Entry 8FU6 (electron microscopy, 2.90 A resolution); this record covers chains P and R of the 6 polymer chains in the assembly.

# Chain P
Protein: Glucagon derivative ZP3780
Amino-acid sequence (29 residues; numbered 1 to 29; the number before each row is that of its first residue):
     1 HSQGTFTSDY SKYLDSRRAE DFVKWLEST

# Chain R
Protein: Glucagon receptor
Source organism: Homo sapiens
UniProt: P47871 (GLR_HUMAN); numbering as in UniProt (aligned over 27-477)
Amino-acid sequence (496 residues; each row starts with the number of its first residue; numbers below 1 keep their minus sign (Met-7 is residue -7)):
    -7 MKTIIALSYI FCLVFADYKD DDDALEVLFQ GPSGQVMDFL FEKWKLYGDQ CHHNLSLLPP
    53 PTELVCNRTF DKYSCWPDTP ANTTANISCP WYLPWHHKVQ HRFVFKRCGP DGQWVRGPRG
   113 QPWRDASQCQ MDGEEIEVQK EVAKMYSSFQ VMYTVGYSLS LGALLLALAI LGGLSKLHCT
   173 RNAIHANLFA SFVLKASSVL VIDGLLRTRY SQKIGDDLSV STWLSDGAVA GCRVAAVFMQ
   233 YGIVANYCWL LVEGLYLHNL LGLATLPERS FFSLYLGIGW GAPMLFVVPW AVVKCLFENV
   293 QCWTSNDNMG FWWILRFPVF LAILINFFIF VRIVQLLVAK LRARQMHHTD YKFRLAKSTL
   353 TLIPLLGVHE VVFAFVTDEH AQGTLRSAKL FFDLFLSSFQ GLLVAVLYCF LNKEVQSELR
   413 RRWHRWRLGK VLWEERNTSN HRASSSPGHG PPSKELQFGR GGGSQDSSAE TPLAGGLPRL
   473 AESPFGSGHH HHHHHH
Unresolved in the structure: -7 to 23, 46-80, 101-113, 337-342, 424-488
Differences from the reference sequence: expression tag (-7 to 26, 478-488)
Disulfide bonds: Cys81-Cys121
What the authors report for this chain:
  - conformationally variable residues (domain motion, order/disorder transition): Phe31, Lys35, Lys37, Cys43, Cys67, Gln131, Ser213, Ala256, Arg334, Arg336, His339, Tyr343
  - contacts within the chain: Asp195-Arg199 (salt bridge)

# Interface between chain P and chain R
Pairs across the interface (51):
  His1(P) - Gln232(R)
  His1(P) - Ile235(R)
  His1(P) - Trp304(R)
  Ser2(P) - Lys381(R)
  Ser2(P) - Leu382(R)
  Ser2(P) - Asp385(R)
  Gln3(P) - Tyr149(R)  hydrogen bond
  Gln3(P) - Ile235(R)
  Gln3(P) - Leu386(R)
  Gly4(P) - Asn298(R)
  Thr5(P) - Asp370(R)
  Thr5(P) - Arg378(R)  hydrogen bond
  Thr5(P) - Leu382(R)
  Phe6(P) - Tyr138(R)  hydrophobic
  Phe6(P) - Phe141(R)  hydrophobic
  Phe6(P) - Tyr145(R)  hydrophobic
  Ser8(P) - Thr296(R)
  Ser8(P) - Ser297(R)
  Ser8(P) - Asn298(R)  hydrogen bond (side chain-backbone)
  Asp9(P) - Tyr138(R)
  Asp9(P) - Arg378(R)  salt bridge
  Tyr10(P) - Gln142(R)
  Ser11(P) - Thr296(R)  hydrogen bond
  Ser11(P) - Ser297(R)
  Lys12(P) - Asn298(R)  hydrogen bond (side chain-backbone)
  Tyr13(P) - Ala135(R)
  Leu14(P) - Tyr202(R)  hydrophobic
  Asp15(P) - Gly26(R)
  Asp15(P) - Gln27(R)  hydrogen bond (side chain-backbone)
  Asp15(P) - Val28(R)  hydrogen bond (side chain-backbone)
  Asp15(P) - Met29(R)
  Ser16(P) - Pro24(R)
  Arg17(P) - Gln131(R)
  Arg18(P) - Tyr202(R)
  Arg18(P) - Gln204(R)  hydrogen bond (side chain-backbone)
  Arg18(P) - Ile206(R)
  Arg18(P) - Trp215(R)
  Glu20(P) - Met123(R)
  Phe22(P) - Met29(R)  hydrophobic
  Phe22(P) - Leu32(R)  hydrophobic
  Phe22(P) - Ile206(R)  hydrophobic
  Val23(P) - Leu32(R)  hydrophobic
  Val23(P) - Trp87(R)  hydrophobic
  Trp25(P) - Gly207(R)  hydrogen bond (side chain-backbone)
  Leu26(P) - Trp36(R)
  Leu26(P) - Tyr84(R)
  Leu26(P) - Trp115(R)
  Glu27(P) - Pro114(R)
  Glu27(P) - Trp115(R)
  Glu27(P) - Gln122(R)
  Thr29(P) - Arg116(R)
Other interface residues (no listed pair), chain P (27 interface residues in all): Thr7, Ala19, Asp21
Other interface residues (no listed pair), chain R (46 interface residues in all): Ser25, Val134, Val191, Leu198, Arg201, Asp209, Arg308, Val311

# Overview
Chain P and chain R form an interface of 27 and 46 residues respectively, with 9 hydrogen bonds and 1 salt
bridge. Polar contacts include Asp9(P)-Arg378(R), Gln3(P)-Tyr149(R) and Thr5(P)-Arg378(R). From the paper:
conformational variability at Phe31(R), Lys35(R) and Lys37(R) among others; contacts within the chain
involving Asp195(R) and Arg199(R).
Here chain P is Glucagon derivative ZP3780 and chain R is Glucagon receptor (Homo sapiens). Entry 8FU6
(GCGR-Gs complex in the presence of RAMP2) was determined by electron microscopy.
